Entry 8ZT3 (X-ray diffraction, 2.50 A resolution); this record covers chain D.

[Chain D]
Protein: GNAT family transferase
Source organism: Streptomyces sp
Reference sequence: A0A3T0ZHG5 (A0A3T0ZHG5_STRSQ); residues 1-188 here = UniProt positions 1-188
Chain sequence (208 residues; row label = number of the first residue in the row; numbers below 1 keep their minus sign (Met-19 is residue -19)):
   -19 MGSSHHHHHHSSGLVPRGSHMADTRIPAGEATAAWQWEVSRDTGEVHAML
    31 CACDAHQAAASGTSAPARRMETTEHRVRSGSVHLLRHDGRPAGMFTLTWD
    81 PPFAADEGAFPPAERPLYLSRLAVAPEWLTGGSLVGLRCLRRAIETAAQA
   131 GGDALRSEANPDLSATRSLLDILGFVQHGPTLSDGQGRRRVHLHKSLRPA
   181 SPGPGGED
Not modelled in the structure: -19 to 2, 178-188
Differences from the reference sequence: initiating methionine (-19); expression tag (-18 to 0); engineered mutation Met29 (Leu in A0A3T0ZHG5), Met50 (Leu in A0A3T0ZHG5)
What the authors report for this chain:
  - mutagenesis - C31S/C33S/L117D/C119S/E138C, C31S/C33S/C119S/E138C/L149D, C31S/C33S/C119S/E138C/I152T, C31S/C33S/C119S/E138C/L153D: decreased binding to SbzG C80GS

[Overview]
The paper reports that C31S/C33S/L117D/C119S/E138C, C31S/C33S/C119S/E138C/L149D and
C31S/C33S/C119S/E138C/I152T, among others, reduce binding to SbzG C80GS.
Chain D is GNAT family transferase (Streptomyces sp); the structure, N-acetyltransferase SbzI in the
biosynthesis of altemicidin, was determined by X-ray diffraction together with 8ZT4 from the same study.
